1I51 - chains D and F of the 6 polymer chains in the assembly; structure by X-ray diffraction, 2.45 A resolution.

Chain D:
Name: Caspase-7 subunit P11
From: Homo sapiens
Notes: EC 3.4.22.-
UniProtKB: P55210 (CASP7_HUMAN); residue numbers follow UniProt; this construct covers 199-303
Amino-acid sequence (105 residues; each row starts with the number of its first residue):
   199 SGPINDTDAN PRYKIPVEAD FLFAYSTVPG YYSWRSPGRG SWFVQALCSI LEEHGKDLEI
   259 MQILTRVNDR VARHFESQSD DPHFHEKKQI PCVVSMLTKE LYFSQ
Not modelled in the structure: 199-211
Curated features (UniProtKB/Swiss-Prot):
  - region: V226 to G238 (Loop L3), E274 to I288 (Loop L4)
  - site: Y223 (Involved in allosteric regulation)
  - modified residue: R233 (Microbial infection: ADP-riboxanated arginine), S239 (Phosphoserine)
  - mutagenesis: D206 (D206A: Reduced cleavage and activation by initiator caspases. Abolished cleavage and activation by initiator caspases; when associated with A-198), Y223 (Y223A/F/W/D/E: Does not significantly affect thiol protease catalytic efficiency), Y229 (Y229W: Strongly reduced thiol protease catalytic efficiency), Y230 to S234 (In esCasp-7 V3 mutant; promotes specificity toward alternate peptides with VEID, YVAD, WEHD, LETD or LEHD sequence; when associated with C-276. In esCasp-7 V4 mutant ...), W232 to S234 (In dsCasp-7 mutant; unable to cleave DEVD and VEID peptides; when associated with F-276), R233 (R233A: Abolished ADP-riboxanation by C.violaceum CopC), S239 (S239A: Abolished phosphorylation by PAK2; when associated with A-30 and A-173; S239E: Mimics phosphorylation; leading to inactivate thiol protease activity), Q276 (Q276C: In esCasp-7 V3 mutant; promotes specificity toward alternate peptides with VEID, YVAD, WEHD, LETD or LEHD sequence; when associated with 230-V--V-234; Q276D: In esCasp-7 V4 mutant ...), C290 (C290S: Decreased phosphorylation by PAK2; C290T/N: Does not significantly affect thiol protease catalytic activity)

Chain F:
Name: X-linked inhibitor of apoptosis protein
From: Homo sapiens
Notes: fragment: xiap-bir2
UniProtKB: P98170 (BIRC4_HUMAN); residue numbers follow UniProt; this construct covers 124-240
Amino-acid sequence (117 residues; row label = number of the first residue in the row):
   124 RDHFALDRPS ETHADYLLRT GQVVDISDTI YPRNPAMYCE EARLKSFQNW PDYAHLTPRE
   184 LASAGLYYTG IGDQVQCFCC GGKLKNWEPC DRAWSEHRRH FPNCFFVLGR NLNIRSE
Not modelled in the structure: 124-134, 153-240

How chain D and chain F interact:
Pairs across the interface (31):
  Y230(D) - L141(F)  hydrophobic
  Y230(D) - G144(F)
  Y230(D) - Q145(F)
  Y230(D) - V146(F)  hydrogen bond (side chain-backbone)
  W232(D) - V146(F)  hydrophobic
  W232(D) - V147(F)
  W232(D) - D148(F)
  R233(D) - G144(F)  hydrogen bond (side chain-backbone)
  R233(D) - V147(F)
  R233(D) - D148(F)  hydrogen bond (backbone-backbone)
  S234(D) - D148(F)
  S234(D) - D151(F)  hydrogen bond
  P235(D) - V147(F)
  P235(D) - D148(F)
  P235(D) - D151(F)
  G236(D) - D151(F)
  R237(D) - S150(F)  hydrogen bond (side chain-backbone)
  R237(D) - D151(F)  salt bridge
  W240(D) - D148(F)  hydrogen bond
  E274(D) - D148(F)
  E274(D) - S150(F)  hydrogen bond (backbone-side chain)
  S275(D) - D148(F)
  Q276(D) - D148(F)  hydrogen bond (backbone-side chain)
  Q276(D) - I149(F)  hydrogen bond (backbone-backbone)
  Q276(D) - S150(F)  hydrogen bond
  D279(D) - H136(F)  salt bridge
  H281(D) - H136(F)
  F282(D) - A137(F)  hydrophobic
  F282(D) - L140(F)  hydrophobic
  F282(D) - L141(F)  hydrophobic
  F282(D) - V146(F)  hydrophobic

In short:
Chain D and chain F form an interface of 14 and 12 residues respectively, with 10 hydrogen bonds and 2 salt
bridges. Among the polar pairs are R237(D)-D151(F), D279(D)-H136(F) and Y230(D)-V146(F). Curated annotation
(UniProt) lists 11 mutagenesis sites on chain D.
Chain D is Caspase-7 subunit P11 and chain F is X-linked inhibitor of apoptosis protein, both from Homo
sapiens; the structure, Crystal structure of caspase-7 complexed with xiap, was determined by X-ray
diffraction.
